7FOG - chains A and B; structure by X-ray diffraction, 1.41 A resolution.

[Chain A]
Molecule: Pre-mRNA-splicing factor 8
Source organism: Saccharomyces cerevisiae S288C
UniProtKB: P33334 (PRP8_YEAST); residues 1836-2090 here = UniProt positions 1836-2090
Sequence (258 residues; numbered 1833 to 2090; the number before each row is that of its first residue):
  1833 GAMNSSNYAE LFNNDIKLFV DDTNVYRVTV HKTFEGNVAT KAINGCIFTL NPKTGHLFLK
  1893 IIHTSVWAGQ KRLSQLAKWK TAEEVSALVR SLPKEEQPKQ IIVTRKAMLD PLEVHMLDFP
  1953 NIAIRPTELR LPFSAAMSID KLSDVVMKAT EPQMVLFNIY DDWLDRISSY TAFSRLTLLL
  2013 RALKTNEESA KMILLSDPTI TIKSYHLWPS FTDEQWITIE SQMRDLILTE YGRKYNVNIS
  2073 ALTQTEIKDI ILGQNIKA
Not modelled in the structure: 2070-2090
Sequence notes: expression tag (1833-1835)

[Chain B]
Molecule: A1 cistron-splicing factor AAR2
Source organism: Saccharomyces cerevisiae S288C
UniProtKB: P32357 (AAR2_YEAST); aligned to UniProt positions 1-317 over residues 1-317
Sequence (308 residues; row label = number of the first residue in the row; note: 13 numbers in that range are skipped by the numbering (no residue carries them; nothing is unmodelled there); numbers below 1 keep their minus sign (Gly-3 is residue -3)):
    -3 GAMAMNTVPF TSAPIEVTIG IDQYSFNVKE NQPFHGIKDI PIGHVHVIHF QHADNSSMRY
    57 GYWFDCRMGN FYIQYDPKDG LYKMMEERDG AKFENIVHNF KERQMMVSYP KIDEDDTWYN
   117 LTEFVQMDKI RKIVRKDENQ FSYVDSSMTT VQENEL
   166 SSSSSDPAHS LNYTVINFKS REAIRPGHEM EDFLDKSYYL NTVMLQGIFK NSSNYFGELQ
   226 FAFLNAMFFG NYGSSLQWHA MIELICSSAT VPKHMLDKLD EILYYQIKTL PEQYSDILLN
   286 ERVWNICLYS SFQKNSLHNT EKIMENKYPE LL
Not modelled in the structure: -3 to 0, 166-169
Sequence notes: expression tag (-3 to 0); conflict Ser166 (Leu153 in P32357), Ser167 (Lys154 in P32357), Ser170 (Asp in P32357)
Small-molecule neighbours:
  - W5Q (N~2~-[(1S)-1-(2,4-difluorophenyl)ethyl]-N-ethylglycinamide): Pro5, Phe6, Thr7, Tyr68, Gln70, Glu83, Lys88, Phe89, Ile92, Phe96
  - WKH (N~2~-[(1R)-1-(2,4-difluorophenyl)ethyl]-N-ethylglycinamide): Ile17, Tyr20, Ser21, Phe22, Ile33, Val103, Ser104, Tyr105, Pro106
Swiss-Prot annotation at these positions:
  - region: Leu261 to Ile282 (Leucine-zipper)
  - modified residue: Ser253 (Phosphoserine), Thr274 (Phosphothreonine)

[Chain A / chain B interface]
Residue-residue contacts - 18 pairs, chain A then chain B:
  Gln1907(A) - Met195(B)
  Gln1907(A) - Leu199(B)
  Leu1908(A) - Met195(B)  hydrophobic
  Trp1911(A) - Glu194(B)
  Trp1911(A) - Met195(B)
  Trp1911(A) - Phe198(B)  hydrophobic
  Asp1942(A) - Lys184(B)  salt bridge
  Asp1942(A) - Phe198(B)
  Glu1945(A) - Lys184(B)  salt bridge
  Val1946(A) - Ile189(B)  hydrophobic
  Val1946(A) - Glu194(B)
  Val1946(A) - Phe198(B)  hydrophobic
  His1947(A) - Glu194(B)
  Leu1949(A) - Lys184(B)
  Leu1949(A) - Ser185(B)
  Leu1949(A) - Arg186(B)
  Leu1949(A) - Ile189(B)  hydrophobic
  Asp1950(A) - Arg186(B)  salt bridge

[Summary]
9 residues of chain A face 8 of chain B across their interface, with 3 salt bridges. Polar contacts include
Asp1942(A)-Lys184(B), Glu1945(A)-Lys184(B) and Asp1950(A)-Arg186(B). Ligands of chain B: compound W5Q and
compound WKH.
Chain A is Pre-mRNA-splicing factor 8 and chain B is A1 cistron-splicing factor AAR2, both from Saccharomyces
cerevisiae S288C; the structure, PanDDA analysis group deposition -- Aar2/RNaseH in complex with fragment
P08B02 from the F2X-Universal Library, was determined by X-ray diffraction, deposited together with 5ST0,
5ST1, 5ST2, 5ST3, 5ST4, 5ST5 and 248 further entries.
